2A6H - chains A and C of the 6 polymer chains in the assembly; structure by X-ray diffraction, 2.40 A resolution.

[Chain A]
Name: DNA-directed RNA polymerase alpha chain
Organism: Thermus thermophilus
Notes: EC 2.7.7.6
UniProt: Q5SHR6 (RPOA_THET8); residues 1-315 here = UniProt positions 1-315
Chain sequence (315 residues; row label = number of the first residue in the row):
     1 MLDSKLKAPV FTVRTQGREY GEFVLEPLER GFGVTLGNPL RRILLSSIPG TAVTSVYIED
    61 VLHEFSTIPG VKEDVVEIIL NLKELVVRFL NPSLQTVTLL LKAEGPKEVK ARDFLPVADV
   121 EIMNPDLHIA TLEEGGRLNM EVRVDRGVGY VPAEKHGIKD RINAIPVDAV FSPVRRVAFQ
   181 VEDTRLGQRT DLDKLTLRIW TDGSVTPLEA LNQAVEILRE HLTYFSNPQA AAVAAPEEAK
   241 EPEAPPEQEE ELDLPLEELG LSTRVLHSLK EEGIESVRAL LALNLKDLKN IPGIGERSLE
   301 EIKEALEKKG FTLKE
Unresolved in the structure: 230-315

[Chain C]
Name: DNA-directed RNA polymerase beta chain
Organism: Thermus thermophilus
Notes: EC 2.7.7.6
UniProt: Q8RQE9 (RPOB_THET8); numbering as in UniProt (aligned over 1-1119)
Chain sequence (1119 residues; numbered 1 to 1119; the number before each row is that of its first residue):
     1 MEIKRFGRIR EVIPLPPLTE IQVESYRRAL QADVPPEKRE NVGIQAAFRE TFPIEEEDKG
    61 KGGLVLDFLE YRLGEPPFPQ DECREKDLTY QAPLYARLQL IHKDTGLIKE DEVFLGHIPL
   121 MTEDGSFIIN GADRVIVSQI HRSPGVYFTP DPARPGRYIA SIIPLPKRGP WIDLEVEPNG
   181 VVSMKVNKRK FPLVLLLRVL GYDQETLARE LGAYGELVQG LMDESVFAMR PEEALIRLFT
   241 LLRPGDPPKR DKAVAYVYGL IADPRRYDLG EAGRYKAEEK LGIRLSGRTL ARFEDGEFKD
   301 EVFLPTLRYL FALTAGVPGH EVDDIDHLGN RRIRTVGELM TDQFRVGLAR LARGVRERML
   361 MGSEDSLTPA KLVNSRPLEA AIREFFSRSQ LSQFKDETNP LSSLRHKRRI SALGPGGLTR
   421 ERAGFDVRDV HRTHYGRICP VETPEGANIG LITSLAAYAR VDELGFIRTP YRRVVGGVVT
   481 DEVVYMTATE EDRYTIAQAN TPLEGNRIAA ERVVARRKGE PVIVSPEEVE FMDVSPKQVF
   541 SVNTNLIPFL EHDDANRALM GSNMQTQAVP LIRAQAPVVM TGLEERVVRD SLAALYAEED
   601 GEVAKVDGNR IVVRYEDGRL VEYPLRRFYR SNQGTALDQR PRVVVGQRVR KGDLLADGPA
   661 SENGFLALGQ NVLVAIMPFD GYNFEDAIVI SEELLKRDFY TSIHIERYEI EARDTKLGPE
   721 RITRDIPHLS EAALRDLDEE GVVRIGAEVK PGDILVGRTS FKGESEPTPE ERLLRSIFGE
   781 KARDVKDTSL RVPPGEGGIV VRTVRLRRGD PGVELKPGVR EVVRVYVAQK RKLQVGDKLA
   841 NRHGNKGVVA KILPVEDMPH LPDGTPVDVI LNPLGVPSRM NLGQILETHL GLAGYFLGQR
   901 YISPIFDGAK EPEIKELLAQ AFEVYFGKRK GEGFGVDKRE VEVLRRAEKL GLVTPGKTPE
   961 EQLKELFLQG KVVLYDGRTG EPIEGPIVVG QMFIMKLYHM VEDKMHARST GPYSLITQQP
  1021 LGGKAQFGGQ RFGEMEVWAL EAYGAAHTLQ EMLTLKSDDI EGRNAAYEAI IKGEDVPEPS
  1081 VPESFRVLVK ELQALALDVQ TLDEKDNPVD IFEGLASKR
Residues lining bound ligands: streptolydigin (STD): E421, R422, A423, F425, R428, A447, I449

[Chain A / chain C interface]
Residue-residue contacts (73; chain A residue first):
  E22(A) - F934(C)
  R30(A) - K938(C)
  G31(A) - R939(C)
  V34(A) - R939(C)
  V34(A) - E981(C)
  N38(A) - G977(C)
  N38(A) - R978(C)
  N38(A) - T979(C)
  N38(A) - G980(C)  hydrogen bond (side chain-backbone)
  R41(A) - H860(C)
  R41(A) - G864(C)  hydrogen bond (side chain-backbone)
  R41(A) - P866(C)
  R42(A) - E856(C)  salt bridge
  R42(A) - D857(C)  salt bridge
  R42(A) - G977(C)  hydrogen bond (side chain-backbone)
  R42(A) - R978(C)
  L45(A) - V855(C)  hydrophobic
  S46(A) - E856(C)
  L62(A) - I745(C)
  H63(A) - I745(C)
  H63(A) - G746(C)
  H63(A) - V801(C)
  E64(A) - K830(C)  salt bridge
  F65(A) - F628(C)
  F65(A) - I799(C)  hydrophobic
  F65(A) - V801(C)  hydrophobic
  F65(A) - A828(C)
  T67(A) - G608(C)
  T67(A) - N609(C)  hydrogen bond
  T67(A) - R627(C)
  G70(A) - D607(C)  hydrogen bond (backbone-side chain)
  V71(A) - D607(C)
  V71(A) - G608(C)  hydrogen bond (backbone-backbone)
  K72(A) - V606(C)
  K72(A) - D607(C)
  K72(A) - G608(C)
  K72(A) - V643(C)
  K72(A) - V644(C)
  E77(A) - R640(C)  salt bridge
  L80(A) - D698(C)
  K83(A) - D698(C)  salt bridge
  K83(A) - K830(C)
  E133(A) - K605(C)
  E133(A) - D607(C)
  E133(A) - R610(C)  salt bridge
  Y150(A) - L695(C)  hydrogen bond (side chain-backbone)
  Y150(A) - K696(C)
  Y150(A) - K832(C)
  P152(A) - K832(C)
  E154(A) - K832(C)  salt bridge
  D168(A) - D698(C)
  D168(A) - K830(C)  salt bridge
  D168(A) - K832(C)  salt bridge
  R176(A) - D863(C)  salt bridge
  V177(A) - G864(C)
  A178(A) - G864(C)
  Q180(A) - R929(C)  hydrogen bond
  Q180(A) - G935(C)
  Q180(A) - D937(C)  hydrogen bond
  V181(A) - V936(C)
  V181(A) - D937(C)  hydrogen bond (backbone-side chain)
  V181(A) - K938(C)  hydrogen bond (backbone-backbone)
  E182(A) - G933(C)
  E182(A) - F934(C)
  E182(A) - G935(C)  hydrogen bond (side chain-backbone)
  E182(A) - V936(C)
  D183(A) - K938(C)  salt bridge
  L192(A) - K938(C)  hydrogen bond (backbone-side chain)
  D193(A) - K938(C)  salt bridge
  D193(A) - R939(C)  salt bridge
  T196(A) - F934(C)
  R198(A) - E932(C)  salt bridge
  R198(A) - F934(C)
Interface residues without a listed pair, chain A (41 interface residues in all): P69, I79, A153, I162, F179
Interface residues without a listed pair, chain C (49 interface residues in all): P641, I703, R744, V800, Q829, P862, T865

[In short]
41 residues of chain A face 49 of chain C across their interface; the contacts include 13 hydrogen bonds and
14 salt bridges. Polar pairs include R42(A)-E856(C), R42(A)-D857(C) and E64(A)-K830(C). Chain C binds
streptolydigin.
Here chain A is DNA-directed RNA polymerase alpha chain and chain C is DNA-directed RNA polymerase beta chain,
both from Thermus thermophilus. Entry 2A6H (Crystal structure of the T. thermophilus RNA polymerase holoenzyme
in complex with antibiotic sterptolydigin) was determined by X-ray diffraction.
